4WKT - chains C and A; structure by X-ray diffraction, 1.78 A resolution.

# Chain C
Molecule: Acyl-homoserine lactone acylase PvdQ
Organism: Pseudomonas aeruginosa
Notes: EC 3.5.1.97
Reference sequence: Q9I194 (PVDQ_PSEAE); numbering as in UniProt (aligned over 217-762)
Sequence (548 residues; numbered 217 to 764; the number before each row is that of its first residue):
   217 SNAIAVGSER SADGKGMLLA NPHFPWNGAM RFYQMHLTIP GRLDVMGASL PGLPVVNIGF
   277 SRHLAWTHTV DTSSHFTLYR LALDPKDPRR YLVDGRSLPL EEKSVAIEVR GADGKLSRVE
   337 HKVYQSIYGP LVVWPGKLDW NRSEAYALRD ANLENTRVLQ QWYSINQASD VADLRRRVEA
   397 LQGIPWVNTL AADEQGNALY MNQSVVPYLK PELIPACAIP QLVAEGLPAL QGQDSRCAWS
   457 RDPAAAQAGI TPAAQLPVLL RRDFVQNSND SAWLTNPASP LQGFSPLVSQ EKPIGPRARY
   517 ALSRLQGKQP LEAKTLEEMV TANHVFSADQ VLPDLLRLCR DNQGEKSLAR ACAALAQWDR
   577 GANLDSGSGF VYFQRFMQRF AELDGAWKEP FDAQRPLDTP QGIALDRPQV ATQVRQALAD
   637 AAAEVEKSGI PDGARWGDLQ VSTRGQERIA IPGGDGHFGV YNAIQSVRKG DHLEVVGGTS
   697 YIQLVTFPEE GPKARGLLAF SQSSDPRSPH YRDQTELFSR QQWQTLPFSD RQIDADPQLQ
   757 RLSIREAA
Sequence notes: expression tag (763-764)
Disulfide bonds: C433-C453, C555-C568
Covalent attachments: 1-butane boronic acid (BUB) linked to S217
Small-molecule neighbours: 1-butane boronic acid (BUB): P238, H239, F240, T285, V286, N485
Curated features (UniProtKB/Swiss-Prot):
  - active site: S217 (Nucleophile)

# Chain A
Molecule: Acyl-homoserine lactone acylase PvdQ
Organism: Pseudomonas aeruginosa
Notes: EC 3.5.1.97
Reference sequence: Q9I194 (PVDQ_PSEAE); residue numbers follow UniProt; this construct covers 28-192
Sequence (165 residues; numbered 28 to 192; the number before each row is that of its first residue):
    28 PTGLAADIRW TAYGVPHIRA KDERGLGYGI GYAYARDNAC LLAEEIVTAR GERARYFGSE
    88 GKSSAELDNL PSDIFYAWLN QPEALQAFWQ AQTPAVRQLL EGYAAGFNRF LREADGKTTS
   148 CLGQPWLRAI ATDDLLRLTR RLLVEGGVGQ FADALVAAAP PGAEK
Disulfide bonds: C67-C148

# Chain C / chain A interface
Residue-residue contacts (181; chain C residue first):
  G244(C) - L68(A)
  G244(C) - E72(A)
  G244(C) - S91(A)
  A245(C) - E72(A)
  A245(C) - R168(A)
  A245(C) - L169(A)
  M246(C) - L169(A)  hydrophobic
  R247(C) - L68(A)
  Y249(C) - P43(A)
  Y249(C) - A60(A)  hydrogen bond (side chain-backbone)
  Y249(C) - Y61(A)  hydrophobic
  Y249(C) - D64(A)  hydrogen bond
  Y249(C) - N65(A)
  Q250(C) - V42(A)
  Q250(C) - P43(A)
  M251(C) - P43(A)
  M251(C) - I57(A)  hydrophobic
  H252(C) - P43(A)  hydrogen bond (backbone-backbone)
  H252(C) - H44(A)  hydrogen bond
  H252(C) - I45(A)  hydrogen bond (backbone-backbone)
  L253(C) - I45(A)
  L253(C) - I57(A)  hydrophobic
  T254(C) - I45(A)  hydrogen bond (backbone-backbone)
  T254(C) - R46(A)
  T254(C) - A47(A)  hydrogen bond (backbone-backbone)
  T254(C) - L53(A)
  I255(C) - A47(A)
  I255(C) - K48(A)
  I255(C) - D49(A)
  I255(C) - E50(A)
  P256(C) - A47(A)
  R258(C) - E50(A)  salt bridge
  L259(C) - L53(A)  hydrophobic
  M262(C) - H44(A)
  P267(C) - Y61(A)
  P267(C) - L68(A)  hydrophobic
  P267(C) - L69(A)
  G268(C) - L69(A)
  G268(C) - Y130(A)  hydrogen bond (backbone-side chain)
  G268(C) - L162(A)
  L269(C) - T166(A)
  P270(C) - I57(A)
  P270(C) - L126(A)  hydrophobic
  P270(C) - L127(A)  hydrophobic
  H291(C) - G173(A)
  F292(C) - G173(A)
  F292(C) - G174(A)
  F292(C) - F178(A)  hydrophobic
  P304(C) - P188(A)  hydrophobic
  R305(C) - P187(A)
  K319(C) - Q108(A)  hydrogen bond
  V321(C) - I101(A)  hydrophobic
  I323(C) - L97(A)  hydrophobic
  I323(C) - D100(A)
  I323(C) - A104(A)  hydrophobic
  E324(C) - A81(A)
  E324(C) - R82(A)  hydrogen bond (backbone-backbone)
  V325(C) - A81(A)
  V325(C) - L97(A)  hydrophobic
  R326(C) - A81(A)  hydrogen bond (backbone-backbone)
  R326(C) - R82(A)
  R326(C) - Y83(A)
  R326(C) - G85(A)
  L332(C) - R82(A)
  H337(C) - I101(A)
  H337(C) - V183(A)  hydrogen bond (side chain-backbone)
  V339(C) - W105(A)
  Y340(C) - P187(A)
  Q341(C) - W105(A)  hydrogen bond
  P346(C) - W105(A)  hydrophobic
  P346(C) - L182(A)  hydrophobic
  L347(C) - L182(A)
  L347(C) - A185(A)
  V348(C) - F178(A)  hydrophobic
  V348(C) - A181(A)
  V348(C) - L182(A)
  V349(C) - A181(A)  hydrogen bond (backbone-backbone)
  V349(C) - A185(A)  hydrophobic
  W350(C) - F178(A)  hydrophobic
  W350(C) - A181(A)
  W356(C) - A185(A)
  W356(C) - A186(A)
  W356(C) - P187(A)
  W356(C) - P188(A)
  N357(C) - P188(A)
  R358(C) - P188(A)
  R358(C) - G189(A)  hydrogen bond (side chain-backbone)
  L364(C) - V175(A)  hydrophobic
  L364(C) - F178(A)  hydrophobic
  D366(C) - V171(A)
  D366(C) - G174(A)
  D366(C) - V175(A)  hydrogen bond (side chain-backbone)
  N368(C) - L170(A)
  L369(C) - L106(A)  hydrophobic
  L369(C) - R167(A)
  L369(C) - V171(A)  hydrophobic
  N371(C) - F115(A)
  N371(C) - L170(A)
  T372(C) - F115(A)
  T372(C) - A118(A)
  T372(C) - Q119(A)  hydrogen bond (backbone-side chain)
  V374(C) - T166(A)
  V374(C) - L170(A)  hydrophobic
  L375(C) - V123(A)  hydrophobic
  L375(C) - L127(A)  hydrophobic
  L375(C) - T166(A)
  Q376(C) - T120(A)  hydrogen bond
  Q376(C) - V123(A)
  Y379(C) - E50(A)  hydrogen bond
  Y379(C) - A122(A)
  Y379(C) - L126(A)  hydrophobic
  P401(C) - L170(A)  hydrophobic
  W402(C) - L169(A)  hydrogen bond (side chain-backbone)
  W402(C) - L170(A)  hydrogen bond (side chain-backbone)
  W402(C) - E172(A)
  W402(C) - G173(A)
  Q718(C) - Y40(A)
  Q718(C) - G41(A)  hydrogen bond (side chain-backbone)
  Q718(C) - V42(A)
  Q718(C) - P43(A)
  Q718(C) - N65(A)  hydrogen bond (backbone-side chain)
  S719(C) - D64(A)  hydrogen bond (side chain-backbone)
  S719(C) - N65(A)
  S720(C) - D64(A)
  S720(C) - N65(A)  hydrogen bond
  S720(C) - L68(A)
  D721(C) - C67(A)
  D721(C) - T145(A)
  D721(C) - T146(A)
  D721(C) - S147(A)  hydrogen bond
  P722(C) - S147(A)
  R723(C) - G143(A)  hydrogen bond (side chain-backbone)
  R723(C) - K144(A)
  R723(C) - T146(A)  hydrogen bond (side chain-backbone)
  R723(C) - S147(A)  hydrogen bond
  H726(C) - Y40(A)
  H726(C) - G41(A)
  D729(C) - Y40(A)
  Q730(C) - Y40(A)
  L733(C) - Y40(A)
  Q740(C) - Y40(A)  hydrogen bond
  P743(C) - T38(A)
  P743(C) - H44(A)
  D746(C) - R36(A)  salt bridge
  I749(C) - R36(A)
  I749(C) - T38(A)
  I749(C) - H44(A)
  D750(C) - R36(A)  salt bridge
  D752(C) - T38(A)
  D752(C) - A39(A)  hydrogen bond (side chain-backbone)
  L755(C) - R36(A)
  L755(C) - W37(A)
  Q756(C) - I35(A)
  Q756(C) - R36(A)
  Q756(C) - W37(A)  hydrogen bond (backbone-backbone)
  R757(C) - D34(A)  salt bridge
  R757(C) - I35(A)
  R757(C) - R36(A)
  R757(C) - R46(A)
  L758(C) - D34(A)
  L758(C) - I35(A)  hydrogen bond (backbone-backbone)
  L758(C) - W37(A)  hydrophobic
  L758(C) - Y59(A)  hydrophobic
  S759(C) - A33(A)
  S759(C) - D34(A)  hydrogen bond
  I760(C) - A32(A)
  I760(C) - A33(A)  hydrogen bond (backbone-backbone)
  I760(C) - Y55(A)  hydrophobic
  I760(C) - Y59(A)  hydrophobic
  I760(C) - R136(A)
  R761(C) - L31(A)
  R761(C) - A32(A)
  R761(C) - Y55(A)
  R761(C) - R136(A)  hydrogen bond (backbone-side chain)
  E762(C) - L31(A)  hydrogen bond (backbone-backbone)
  E762(C) - Y55(A)  hydrogen bond
  E762(C) - A132(A)
  E762(C) - R136(A)
  E762(C) - R139(A)  salt bridge
  A764(C) - G30(A)
  A764(C) - L31(A)  hydrophobic
Interface residues without a listed pair, chain C (87 interface residues in all): L266, V271, L294, V335, S724, P725, Q754, A763
Interface residues without a listed pair, chain A (90 interface residues in all): R51, R63, G78, S86, L165, Q177, A184, A190

# In short
87 residues of chain C face 90 of chain A across their interface, with 38 hydrogen bonds and 5 salt bridges.
Polar contacts include R258(C)-E50(A), D746(C)-R36(A) and D750(C)-R36(A). 1-butane boronic acid is covalently
linked to S217(C). From UniProt: active-site residue S217(C) on chain C.
Here chain C is Acyl-homoserine lactone acylase PvdQ and chain A is Acyl-homoserine lactone acylase PvdQ, both
from Pseudomonas aeruginosa. Entry 4WKT (n-Alkylboronic Acid Inhibitors Reveal Determinants of Ligand
Specificity in the Quorum-Quenching and Siderophore Biosynthetic Enzyme PvdQ) was determined by X-ray
diffraction (same publication as 4WKS, 4WKU and 4WKV).
